Entry 7RQV (electron microscopy, 3.45 A resolution); this record covers chains A and D of the 4 polymer chains in the assembly.

== Chain A (and D) ==
Protein: Transient receptor potential cation channel subfamily V member 1
From: Rattus norvegicus
Notes: chain D of this document is another copy of the same molecule, construct and numbering; everything in this record applies to it too
Reference sequence: O35433 (TRPV1_RAT); numbering as in UniProt (aligned over 1-838)
Amino-acid sequence (868 residues; numbered 1 to 868; the number before each row is that of its first residue):
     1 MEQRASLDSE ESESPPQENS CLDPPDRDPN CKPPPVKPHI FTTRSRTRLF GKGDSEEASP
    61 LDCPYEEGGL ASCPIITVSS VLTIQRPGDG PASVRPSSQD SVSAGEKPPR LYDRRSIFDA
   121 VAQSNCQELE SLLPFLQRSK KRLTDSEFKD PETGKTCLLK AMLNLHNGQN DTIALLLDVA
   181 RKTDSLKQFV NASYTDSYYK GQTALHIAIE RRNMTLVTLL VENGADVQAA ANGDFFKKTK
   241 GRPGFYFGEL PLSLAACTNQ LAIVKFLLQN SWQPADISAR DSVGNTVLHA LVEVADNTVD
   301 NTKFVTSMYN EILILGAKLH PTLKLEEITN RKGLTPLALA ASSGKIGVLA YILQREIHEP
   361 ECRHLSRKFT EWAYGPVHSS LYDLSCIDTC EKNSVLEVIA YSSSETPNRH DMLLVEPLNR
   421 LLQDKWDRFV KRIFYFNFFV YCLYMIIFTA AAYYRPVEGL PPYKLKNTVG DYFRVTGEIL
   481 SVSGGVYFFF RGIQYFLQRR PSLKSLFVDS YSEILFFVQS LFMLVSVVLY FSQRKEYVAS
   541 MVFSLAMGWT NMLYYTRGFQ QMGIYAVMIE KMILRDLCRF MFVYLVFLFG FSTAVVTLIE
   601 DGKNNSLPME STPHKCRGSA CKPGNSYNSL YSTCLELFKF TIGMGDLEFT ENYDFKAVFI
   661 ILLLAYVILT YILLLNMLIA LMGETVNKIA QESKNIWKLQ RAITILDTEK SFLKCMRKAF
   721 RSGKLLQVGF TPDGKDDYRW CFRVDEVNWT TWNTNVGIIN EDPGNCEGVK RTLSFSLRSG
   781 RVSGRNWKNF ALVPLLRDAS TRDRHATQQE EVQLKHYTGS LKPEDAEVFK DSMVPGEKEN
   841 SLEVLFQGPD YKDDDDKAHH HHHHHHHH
Disordered / not traced: 1-113, 127-151, 184-187, 224-228, 239-242, 603-623, 753-868
Sequence notes: expression tag (839-868)
UniProt features mapped onto this chain:
  - region: Glu684 to Phe712 (AD), Glu767 to Thr801 (Interaction with calmodulin), Leu777 to Leu792 (Required for PIP2-mediated channel inhibition)
  - motif: Gly643 to Asp646 (Selectivity filter)
  - binding site (ATP): Arg115, Lys155, Lys160, Asn164, Tyr199 to Gln202, Glu210, Arg211
  - binding site (resiniferatoxin): Tyr511, Ser512, Thr550, Arg557
  - binding site (Na(+)): Gly643
  - binding site (Ca(2+)): Asp646
  - modified residue: Ser116 (Phosphoserine), Thr144 (Phosphothreonine), Thr370 (Phosphothreonine), Ser502 (Phosphoserine), Thr704 (Phosphothreonine), Ser774 (Phosphoserine), Ser800 (Phosphoserine), Ser820 (Phosphoserine)
  - glycosylation: Asn604 (N-linked (GlcNAc...) asparagine)
Cystine bridges: Cys386-Cys390
Ion coordination: Na+: Gly643 (shared with 1 residue of chain B; 1 residue of chain C; Gly643(D) of chain D)
Small-molecule neighbours:
  - resiniferatoxin (6EU), molecule 1: Phe507, Tyr511, Ser512, Leu515, Phe516, Phe543, Ala546, Met547, Thr550, Asn551, Leu553, Tyr554, Arg557, Ala566, Ile569, Glu570, Ile573, Leu577
  - resiniferatoxin (6EU), molecule 2: Phe591, Ala665, Ile668, Leu669
  - 6OU ([(2R)-1-[2-azanylethoxy(oxidanyl)phosphoryl]oxy-3-hexadecanoyloxy-propan-2-yl] (Z)-octadec-9-enoate), molecule 1: Ile446, Thr449, Tyr453, Tyr454, Trp549
  - 6OU, molecule 2: Phe448, Glu478, Ile479, Ser481, Val482, Met523, Ser526, Val527, Tyr530, Phe531, Met541
  - 6OU, molecule 3: Leu585, Leu588, Tyr631, Cys634, Phe638
  - 6OU, molecule 4: Leu585, Val586, Phe589, Leu630
  - 6OU, molecule 5: Lys656, Ala657, Ile660, Ile661, Leu664, Ala665, Ile668
  - LBN (1-palmitoyl-2-oleoyl-sn-glycero-3-phosphocholine): Asn437, Val440, Tyr441, Leu443, Tyr444, Leu480, Ser483, Gly484, Tyr487, Phe488, Arg491, Glu513, Phe516, Tyr554, Tyr555
Reported in the primary citation:
  - conformationally variable residues (helix shift): Met644, Ile679

== Interface between chain A and chain D ==
Contacting residue pairs (62; chain A residue first):
  Trp372(A) - Phe235(D)  hydrophobic
  Tyr374(A) - Gln202(D)  hydrogen bond
  Tyr374(A) - Phe235(D)  hydrophobic
  Tyr374(A) - Phe236(D)
  Pro376(A) - Phe245(D)  hydrophobic
  Val377(A) - Phe245(D)  hydrophobic
  Tyr453(A) - Val596(D)  hydrophobic
  Tyr453(A) - Thr597(D)
  Tyr453(A) - Asn628(D)
  Arg455(A) - Thr597(D)  hydrogen bond (side chain-backbone)
  Arg455(A) - Leu598(D)  hydrogen bond (side chain-backbone)
  Arg455(A) - Glu600(D)  salt bridge
  Val457(A) - Glu600(D)
  Val457(A) - Gly602(D)
  Lys535(A) - Phe655(D)
  Glu536(A) - Phe655(D)
  Ala539(A) - Val658(D)  hydrophobic
  Val542(A) - Ala594(D)  hydrophobic
  Val542(A) - Thr597(D)
  Val542(A) - Leu598(D)
  Val542(A) - Leu662(D)  hydrophobic
  Phe543(A) - Val658(D)  hydrophobic
  Phe543(A) - Ile661(D)  hydrophobic
  Leu545(A) - Thr593(D)
  Ala546(A) - Ala594(D)  hydrophobic
  Trp549(A) - Val586(D)
  Trp549(A) - Gly590(D)
  Trp549(A) - Thr593(D)
  Thr550(A) - Val586(D)
  Thr550(A) - Phe587(D)
  Thr550(A) - Phe591(D)
  Leu553(A) - Phe587(D)  hydrophobic
  Gln561(A) - Arg579(D)
  Met562(A) - Arg579(D)
  Met562(A) - Phe582(D)  hydrophobic
  Met562(A) - Val583(D)  hydrophobic
  Tyr565(A) - Arg579(D)
  Ile569(A) - Val583(D)  hydrophobic
  Ile569(A) - Leu673(D)  hydrophobic
  Met572(A) - Leu673(D)  hydrophobic
  Met572(A) - Met677(D)  hydrophobic
  Ile573(A) - Leu673(D)  hydrophobic
  Leu577(A) - Leu673(D)  hydrophobic
  Tyr631(A) - Ile660(D)
  Phe638(A) - Leu664(D)  hydrophobic
  Lys639(A) - Leu647(D)
  Ile642(A) - Leu647(D)  hydrophobic
  Ile642(A) - Val667(D)  hydrophobic
  Ile642(A) - Tyr671(D)
  Met644(A) - Gly645(D)
  Ile679(A) - Asn676(D)
  Met682(A) - Ile672(D)
  Met682(A) - Asn676(D)
  Val686(A) - Ala680(D)  hydrophobic
  Val686(A) - Leu681(D)  hydrophobic
  Asn687(A) - Glu684(D)
  Asp745(A) - Pro243(D)
  Trp749(A) - Val294(D)  hydrophobic
  Trp752(A) - Arg212(D)
  Trp752(A) - Thr258(D)
  Trp752(A) - Asn259(D)
  Trp752(A) - Phe304(D)  hydrophobic
Interface residues without a listed pair, chain A (44 interface residues in all): Thr449, Ala452, Val538, Met568, Gly643, Leu675, Leu678, Gly683
Interface residues without a listed pair, chain D (53 interface residues in all): Glu210, Phe247, Cys257, Asp576, Phe589, Ile599, Gly643, Asp646, Ile668, Leu669, Leu674

== In short ==
44 residues of chain A and 53 residues of chain D are in contact, with 3 hydrogen bonds and 1 salt bridge.
Polar pairs include Arg455(A)-Glu600(D), Tyr374(A)-Gln202(D) and Arg455(A)-Thr597(D). Bound to chain A:
compound LBN, 5 copies of compound 6OU and resiniferatoxin. From the paper: conformational variability at
Met644(A) and Ile679(A).
Both chains are Transient receptor potential cation channel subfamily V member 1 (Rattus norvegicus). Entry
7RQV (Cryo-EM structure of the full-length TRPV1 with RTx at 4 degrees Celsius, in an intermediate-closed
state ...) was determined by electron microscopy together with 7RQU, 7RQW, 7RQX, 7RQY and 7RQZ from the same
study.
